8U8F - chains B and G of the 4 polymer chains in the assembly; structure by electron microscopy, 3.49 A resolution.

[Chain B]
Molecule: Guanine nucleotide-binding protein G(I)/G(S)/G(T) subunit beta-1
Organism: Homo sapiens
UniProtKB: P62873 (GBB1_HUMAN); residue numbers follow UniProt; this construct covers 2-340
Amino-acid sequence (340 residues; numbered 1 to 340; the number before each row is that of its first residue):
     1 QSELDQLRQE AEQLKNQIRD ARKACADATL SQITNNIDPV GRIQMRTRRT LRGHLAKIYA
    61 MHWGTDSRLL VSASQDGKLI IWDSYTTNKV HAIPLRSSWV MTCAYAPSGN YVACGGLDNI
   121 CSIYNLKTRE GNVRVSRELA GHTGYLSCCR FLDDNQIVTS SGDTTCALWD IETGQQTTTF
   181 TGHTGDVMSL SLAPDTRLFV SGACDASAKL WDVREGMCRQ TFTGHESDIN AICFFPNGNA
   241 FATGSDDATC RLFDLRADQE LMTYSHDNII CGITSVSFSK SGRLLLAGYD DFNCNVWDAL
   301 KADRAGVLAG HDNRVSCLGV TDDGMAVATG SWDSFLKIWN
Unresolved in the structure: 1-3
Sequence notes: expression tag (1)
UniProt features mapped onto this chain:
  - modified residue: Ser-2 (N-acetylserine), His-266 (Phosphohistidine)
  - natural variant: Leu-30 (L30F: In MRD42; uncertain significance), Arg-52 (R52G: In MRD42), Gly-64 (G64V: In MRD42), Asp-76 (D76E: In MRD42; D76G: In MRD42), Gly-77 (G77S: In MRD42), Lys-78 (K78R: In MRD42), Ile-80 (I80N: In MRD42; I80T: In MRD42), His-91 (H91R: In MRD42; uncertain significance), Ala-92 (A92T: In MRD42), Pro-94 (P94S: In MRD42), Leu-95 (L95P: In MRD42), Arg-96 (R96L: In MRD42), 5 further natural variant entries in UniProt

[Chain G]
Molecule: Guanine nucleotide-binding protein G(I)/G(S)/G(O) subunit gamma-2
Organism: Homo sapiens
UniProtKB: P59768 (GBG2_HUMAN); residue numbers follow UniProt; this construct covers 5-62
Amino-acid sequence (58 residues; numbered 5 to 62; the number before each row is that of its first residue):
     5 NTASIAQARK LVEQLKMEAN IDRIKVSKAA ADLMAYCEAH AKEDPLLTPV PASENPFR
Unresolved in the structure: 5-6

[Chain B / chain G interface]
Contacting residue pairs - 69 pairs, chain B then chain G:
  Leu-4(B) / Ser-8(G)
  Leu-4(B) / Ile-9(G)  hydrophobic
  Glu-10(B) / Val-16(G)
  Leu-14(B) / Val-16(G)  hydrophobic
  Leu-14(B) / Leu-19(G)  hydrophobic
  Leu-14(B) / Lys-20(G)
  Lys-15(B) / Leu-19(G)
  Ile-18(B) / Leu-19(G)  hydrophobic
  Ile-18(B) / Glu-22(G)
  Ile-18(B) / Ala-23(G)  hydrophobic
  Cys-25(B) / Arg-27(G)
  Cys-25(B) / Ile-28(G)
  Cys-25(B) / Lys-29(G)
  Cys-25(B) / Val-30(G)  hydrogen bond (backbone-backbone)
  Asp-27(B) / Lys-29(G)
  Asp-27(B) / Val-30(G)
  Asp-27(B) / Ser-31(G)  hydrogen bond
  Ala-28(B) / Val-30(G)
  Leu-30(B) / Ala-34(G)  hydrophobic
  Met-45(B) / Leu-50(G)  hydrophobic
  Arg-48(B) / Arg-62(G)  hydrogen bond (side chain-backbone)
  Arg-49(B) / Phe-61(G)  hydrogen bond (side chain-backbone)
  Ser-84(B) / Phe-61(G)
  Tyr-85(B) / Pro-60(G)  hydrophobic
  Lys-209(B) / Gln-18(G)  hydrogen bond
  Lys-209(B) / Glu-22(G)  salt bridge
  Arg-219(B) / Ile-25(G)
  Gln-220(B) / Glu-22(G)
  Thr-221(B) / Glu-22(G)  hydrogen bond
  Phe-235(B) / Tyr-40(G)  hydrophobic
  Pro-236(B) / Tyr-40(G)
  Asn-237(B) / Asp-36(G)  hydrogen bond
  Asn-237(B) / Tyr-40(G)
  Leu-252(B) / Leu-37(G)  hydrophobic
  Asp-254(B) / Ala-33(G)
  Asp-254(B) / Leu-37(G)
  Arg-256(B) / Arg-27(G)
  Arg-256(B) / Ile-28(G)
  Arg-256(B) / Asp-36(G)  salt bridge
  Asp-258(B) / Arg-27(G)  salt bridge
  Gln-259(B) / Val-30(G)
  Leu-261(B) / Val-30(G)  hydrophobic
  Leu-261(B) / Ala-33(G)  hydrophobic
  Ser-279(B) / Asp-48(G)  hydrogen bond
  Ser-279(B) / Leu-50(G)
  Lys-280(B) / Tyr-40(G)
  Lys-280(B) / His-44(G)  hydrogen bond
  Lys-280(B) / Glu-47(G)
  Lys-280(B) / Asp-48(G)  hydrogen bond (backbone-side chain)
  Ser-281(B) / Tyr-40(G)
  Ser-281(B) / Cys-41(G)
  Ser-281(B) / His-44(G)
  Ser-281(B) / Asp-48(G)  hydrogen bond (backbone-side chain)
  Gly-282(B) / Cys-41(G)
  Arg-283(B) / Cys-41(G)
  Leu-300(B) / Cys-41(G)  hydrophobic
  Asp-323(B) / Glu-47(G)
  Gly-324(B) / Asp-48(G)
  Gly-324(B) / Pro-49(G)
  Gly-324(B) / Leu-50(G)
  Met-325(B) / Pro-49(G)  hydrophobic
  Met-325(B) / Asn-59(G)
  Met-325(B) / Pro-60(G)
  Ala-326(B) / Phe-61(G)  hydrophobic
  Val-327(B) / Leu-50(G)  hydrophobic
  Ile-338(B) / Phe-61(G)  hydrophobic
  Asn-340(B) / Leu-50(G)
  Asn-340(B) / Asn-59(G)  hydrogen bond
  Asn-340(B) / Phe-61(G)
Also at the interface, not in a pair above, chain B (53 interface residues in all): Leu-7, Ala-11, Ala-24, Ala-26, Ile-33, Ile-37, Gly-182, Met-217, Cys-218, Asn-239, Ala-240, Ala-257, Leu-284
Also at the interface, not in a pair above, chain G (35 interface residues in all): Ala-12, Met-21, Asp-26, Met-38, Ala-45, Leu-51

[In short]
Chain B and chain G form an interface of 53 and 35 residues respectively; the contacts include 12 hydrogen
bonds and 3 salt bridges. Polar contacts include Lys-209(B)/Glu-22(G), Arg-256(B)/Asp-36(G) and
Asp-258(B)/Arg-27(G).
Chain B is Guanine nucleotide-binding protein G(I)/G(S)/G(T) subunit beta-1 and chain G is Guanine
nucleotide-binding protein G(I)/G(S)/G(O) subunit gamma-2, both from Homo sapiens; the structure, GPR3 Orphan
G-coupled Protein Receptor in complex with Dominant Negative Gs, was determined by electron microscopy.
